PDB entry 4IKF | X-ray diffraction, 3.40 A resolution | chains A and D of the 4 polymer chains in the assembly

# Chain A
Name: Integrase
From: Human spumaretrovirus
Notes: EC 2.7.7.-
UniProtKB: P14350 (POL_FOAMV); residues 1-392 here correspond to UniProt positions 752-1143 (UniProt number = residue number + 751)
Sequence (395 residues; row label = number of the first residue in the row; numbers below 1 keep their minus sign (Gly-2 is residue -2)):
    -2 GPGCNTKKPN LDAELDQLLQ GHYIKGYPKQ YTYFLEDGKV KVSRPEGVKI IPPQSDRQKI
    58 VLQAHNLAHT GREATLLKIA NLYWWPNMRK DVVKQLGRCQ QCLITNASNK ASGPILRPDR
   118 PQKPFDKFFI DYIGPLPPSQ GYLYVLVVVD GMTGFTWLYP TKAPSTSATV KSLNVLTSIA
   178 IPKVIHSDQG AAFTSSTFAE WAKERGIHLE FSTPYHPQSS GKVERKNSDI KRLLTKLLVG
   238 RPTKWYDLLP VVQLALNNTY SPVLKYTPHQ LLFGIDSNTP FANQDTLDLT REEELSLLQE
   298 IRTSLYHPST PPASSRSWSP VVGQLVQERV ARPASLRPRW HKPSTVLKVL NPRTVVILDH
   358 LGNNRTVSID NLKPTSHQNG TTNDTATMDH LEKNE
Unresolved in the structure: -2 to 7, 376-392
Construct notes: expression tag (-2 to 0); conflict Ser217 (Gly968 in P14350), Gly218 (Ser969 in P14350)
Metal / ion sites: Zn2+: His62, His66, Cys96, Cys99; Mg2+ site 1: Asp128, Asp185 (together with MB-76); Mg2+ site 2: Asp128, Glu221 (together with MB-76)
Ligand contacts:
  - hexane-1,6-diol (HEZ): Asn171, Val172, Ser175, Ile176
  - MB-76 (M76; N-(4-fluorobenzyl)-2,3-dihydroxy-1-oxo-1,2-dihydroisoquinoline-4-carboxamide): Asp128, Tyr129, Asp185, Tyr212, Pro214, Gln215, Glu221, Arg329
  - MB-76: Asp128, Tyr129, Asp185, Tyr212, Pro214, Gln215, Glu221, Asn224, Arg329

# Chain D
Molecule: 17-nt DNA strand
Sequence (17 nucleotides; numbered 1 to 17; the number before each row is that of its first residue):
     1 TGCGAAATTC CATGACA

# Interface between chain A and chain D
Contacting residue pairs (9; chain A residue first):
  Tyr129(A) - DA17(D)  base contact
  Glu221(A) - DC16(D)  sugar contact
  Arg222(A) - DG14(D)  base contact
  Arg222(A) - DA15(D)  base contact
  Arg222(A) - DC16(D)  hydrogen bond to the base
  Asn224(A) - DC16(D)  phosphate contact
  Ser225(A) - DC16(D)  sugar contact
  Lys228(A) - DA17(D)  salt bridge to the phosphate
  Lys262(A) - DT9(D)  salt bridge to the phosphate
Other interface residues (no listed pair), chain A (9 interface residues in all): Ile130, Gly131

# Summary
9 residues of chain A and 5 residues of chain D are in contact; the contacts include 1 hydrogen bond and 2
salt bridges. Polar pairs include Arg222(A)-DC16(D), Lys228(A)-DA17(D) and Lys262(A)-DT9(D). Chain A binds
hexane-1,6-diol and MB-76.
Chain A is Integrase (Human spumaretrovirus) and chain D is a 17-nt DNA strand; the structure, PFV intasome
with inhibitor MB-76, was determined by X-ray diffraction.
